Entry 2EYT (X-ray diffraction, 2.60 A resolution); this record covers chains A and B.

Chain A:
Protein: NKT15
Organism: Homo sapiens
UniProtKB: Q6PIZ8 (Q6PIZ8_HUMAN); aligned to UniProt positions 42-229 over residues 20-210 (the alignment contains insertions or deletions, so no single offset holds)
Amino-acid sequence (210 residues; row label = number of the first residue in the row; note: 3 numbers in that range are skipped by the numbering (no residue carries them; nothing is unmodelled there); numbers below 1 keep their minus sign (His-2 is residue -2)):
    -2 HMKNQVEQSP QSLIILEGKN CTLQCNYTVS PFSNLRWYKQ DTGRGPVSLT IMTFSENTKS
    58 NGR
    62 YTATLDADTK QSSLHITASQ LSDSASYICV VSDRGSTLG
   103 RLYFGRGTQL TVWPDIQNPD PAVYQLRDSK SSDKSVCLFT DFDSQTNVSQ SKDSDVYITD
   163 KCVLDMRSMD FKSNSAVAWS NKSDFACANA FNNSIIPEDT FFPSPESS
Unresolved in the structure: -2 to 0, 206-210
Disulfides: Cys22-Cys90, Cys139-Cys189

Chain B:
Protein: NKT15
Organism: Homo sapiens
UniProtKB: Q6GMR4 (Q6GMR4_HUMAN); the author numbering skips numbers that UniProt does not, so the offset changes along the chain: 29-63 = UniProt 48-82; 65-103 = UniProt 83-121; 105-247 = UniProt 122-264
Amino-acid sequence (243 residues; row label = number of the first residue in the row; note: 2 numbers in that range are skipped by the numbering (no residue carries them; nothing is unmodelled there)):
     3 DIYQTPRYLV IGTGKKITLE CSQTMGHDKM YWYQQDPGME LHLIHYSYGV NSTEKGDLSS
    63 E
    65 STVSRIRTEH FPLTLESARP SHTSQYLCAS SGLRDRGLY
   105 EQYFGPGTRL TVTEDLKNVF PPEVAVFEPS EAEISHTQKA TLVCLATGFY PDHVELSWWV
   165 NGKEVHSGVC TDPQPLKEQP ALNDSRYALS SRLRVSATFW QNPRNHFRCQ VQFYGLSEND
   225 EWTQDRAKPV TQIVSAEAWG RAD
Disulfides: Cys23-Cys92, Cys148-Cys213
What the authors report for this chain:
  - conformationally variable residues (order/disorder transition): Tyr103

How chain A and chain B interact:
Pairs across the interface (86):
  Arg33(A) with Tyr103(B), hydrogen bond (side chain-backbone); Glu105(B); Gln106(B)
  Tyr35(A) with Gln106(B), hydrogen bond; Phe108(B), hydrophobic
  Gln37(A) with Gln37(B), hydrogen bond
  Gly40(A) with Gln89(B)
  Gly42(A) with Leu91(B)
  Pro43(A) with Leu43(B), hydrophobic; Phe108(B)
  Ile48(A) with Glu105(B)
  Lys56(A) with Arg100(B)
  Thr98(A) with Lys31(B), hydrogen bond (backbone-side chain); Tyr50(B)
  Leu99(A) with Tyr50(B), hydrophobic
  Gly100(A) with Lys31(B), hydrogen bond (backbone-side chain)
  Arg103(A) with Asp59(B), salt bridge
  Leu104(A) with Gln106(B)
  Phe106(A) with Tyr35(B); Leu43(B), hydrophobic; Gln106(B)
  Arg108(A) with Glu42(B), salt bridge
  Asp122(A) with His140(B), salt bridge; Thr141(B)
  Tyr126(A) with Ser134(B); Ala136(B); Glu137(B); His140(B); Thr141(B)
  Gln127(A) with Ser134(B)
  Leu128(A) with Phe131(B); Glu132(B); Ser134(B); Thr145(B); Val147(B), hydrophobic
  Arg129(A) with Phe131(B); Glu132(B), salt bridge; Pro133(B), hydrogen bond (side chain-backbone); Arg245(B)
  Asp130(A) with Val130(B); Phe131(B); Glu132(B)
  Ser131(A) with Ala129(B); Val130(B), hydrogen bond (side chain-backbone); Phe131(B)
  Ser134(A) with Ala129(B)
  Lys136(A) with Leu149(B); Thr151(B)
  Val138(A) with Phe131(B), hydrophobic
  Leu140(A) with Thr145(B)
  Asp143(A) with Thr141(B); Arg198(B), salt bridge
  Ser156(A) with Glu182(B); Gln183(B)
  Tyr159(A) with Leu180(B), hydrophobic; Glu182(B)
  Ile160(A) with Leu180(B)
  Thr161(A) with Asp176(B); Ser194(B)
  Cys164(A) with Cys174(B), disulfide; Thr175(B), hydrogen bond (side chain-backbone); Asp176(B); Arg196(B), hydrogen bond
  Val165(A) with Cys174(B), hydrogen bond (backbone-side chain)
  Leu166(A) with Gly172(B); Cys174(B), hydrophobic; Arg198(B)
  Asp167(A) with Ser171(B), hydrogen bond (backbone-side chain); Gly172(B), hydrogen bond (backbone-backbone)
  Met168(A) with Lys143(B); Ser171(B); Arg198(B); Val199(B)
  Arg169(A) with His170(B); Ser171(B), hydrogen bond (backbone-side chain)
  Met171(A) with Lys143(B); Ser200(B)
  Phe173(A) with Lys143(B); Arg198(B)
  Ser175(A) with Arg198(B), hydrogen bond
  Ser177(A) with Arg196(B), hydrogen bond
  Val179(A) with Ser194(B); Arg196(B)
  Trp181(A) with Leu149(B), hydrophobic; Ala192(B), hydrophobic
  Pro205(A) with Ala136(B), hydrophobic
Interface residues without a listed pair, chain A (56 interface residues in all): Asn1, Thr39, Arg41, Ser45, Thr50, Ile89, Gly107, Thr142, Asp162, Ser170, Ala178, Phe203
Interface residues without a listed pair, chain B (54 interface residues in all): Leu102, Gly109, Pro110, Leu146, Val173, Pro177, Lys181, Glu241, Ala242
Inter-chain disulfides: Cys164(A)-Cys174(B)

Overview:
The interface between chain A and chain B involves 56 residues on one side and 54 on the other; the contacts
include 1 disulfide bond, 15 hydrogen bonds and 5 salt bridges. Among the polar pairs are Arg103(A)-Asp59(B),
Arg108(A)-Glu42(B) and Asp122(A)-His140(B). From the paper: conformational variability at Tyr103(B).
Here chain A is NKT15 and chain B is NKT15, both from Homo sapiens. Entry 2EYT (A structural basis for
selection and cross-species reactivity of the semi-invariant NKT cell receptor in CD1d/glycolipid ...) was
determined by X-ray diffraction together with 2EYR from the same study.
